PDB entry 7KXK | electron microscopy, 5.00 A resolution (low resolution: residue-level contacts below are approximate; hydrogen-bond / salt-bridge calls are withheld) | chains C and J of the 9 polymer chains in the assembly

# Chain C
Name: Spike glycoprotein
Organism: Severe acute respiratory syndrome coronavirus 2
Reference sequence: P0DTC2 (SPIKE_SARS2); residue numbers follow UniProt; this construct covers 1-1211
Amino-acid sequence (1274 residues; row label = number of the first residue in the row):
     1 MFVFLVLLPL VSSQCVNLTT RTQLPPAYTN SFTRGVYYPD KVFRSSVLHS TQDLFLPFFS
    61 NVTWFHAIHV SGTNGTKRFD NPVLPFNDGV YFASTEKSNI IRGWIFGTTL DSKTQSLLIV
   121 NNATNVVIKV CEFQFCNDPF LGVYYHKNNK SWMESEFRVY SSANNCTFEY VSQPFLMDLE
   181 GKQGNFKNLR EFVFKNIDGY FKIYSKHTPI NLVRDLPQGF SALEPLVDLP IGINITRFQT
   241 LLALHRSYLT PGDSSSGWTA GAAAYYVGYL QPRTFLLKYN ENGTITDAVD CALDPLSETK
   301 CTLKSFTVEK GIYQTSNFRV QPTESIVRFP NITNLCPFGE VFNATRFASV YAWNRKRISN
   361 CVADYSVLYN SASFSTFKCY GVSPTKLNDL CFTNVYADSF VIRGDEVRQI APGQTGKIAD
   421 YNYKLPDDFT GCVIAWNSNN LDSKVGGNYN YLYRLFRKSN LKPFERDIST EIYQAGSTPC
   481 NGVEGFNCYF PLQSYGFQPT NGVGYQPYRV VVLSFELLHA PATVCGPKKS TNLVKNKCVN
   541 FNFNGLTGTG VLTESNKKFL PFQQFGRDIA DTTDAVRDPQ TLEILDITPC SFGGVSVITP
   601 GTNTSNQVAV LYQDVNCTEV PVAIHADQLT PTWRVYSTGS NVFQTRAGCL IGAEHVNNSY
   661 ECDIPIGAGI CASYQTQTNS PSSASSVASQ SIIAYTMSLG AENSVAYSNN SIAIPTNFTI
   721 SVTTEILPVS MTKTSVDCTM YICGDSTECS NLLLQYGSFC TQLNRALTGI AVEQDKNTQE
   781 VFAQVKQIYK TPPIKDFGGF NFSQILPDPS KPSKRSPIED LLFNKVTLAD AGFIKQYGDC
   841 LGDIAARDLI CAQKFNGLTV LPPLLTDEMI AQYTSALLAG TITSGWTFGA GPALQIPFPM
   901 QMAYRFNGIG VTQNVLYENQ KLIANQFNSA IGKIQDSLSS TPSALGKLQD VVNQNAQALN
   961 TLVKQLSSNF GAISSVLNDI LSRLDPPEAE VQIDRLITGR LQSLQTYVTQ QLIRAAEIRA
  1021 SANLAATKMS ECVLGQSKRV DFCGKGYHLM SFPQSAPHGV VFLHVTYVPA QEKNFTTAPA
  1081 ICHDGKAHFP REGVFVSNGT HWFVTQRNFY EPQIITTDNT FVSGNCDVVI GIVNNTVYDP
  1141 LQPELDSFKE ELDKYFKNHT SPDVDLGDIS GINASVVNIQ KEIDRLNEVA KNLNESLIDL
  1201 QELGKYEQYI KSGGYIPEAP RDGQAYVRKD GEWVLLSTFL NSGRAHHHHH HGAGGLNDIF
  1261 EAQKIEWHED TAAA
Unresolved in the structure: 1-13, 69-77, 144-151, 178-186, 246-262, 621-639, 677-688, 828-853, 1138-1274
Sequence notes: conflict S682 (Arg in P0DTC2), S683 (Arg in P0DTC2), S685 (Arg in P0DTC2), P817 (Phe in P0DTC2), P892 (Ala in P0DTC2), P899 (Ala in P0DTC2), P942 (Ala in P0DTC2), P986 (Lys in P0DTC2), P987 (Val in P0DTC2); expression tag (1212-1274)
UniProt features mapped onto this chain:
  - region: N280 to C301 (Putative superantigen), R403 to D405 (Integrin-binding motif), N448 to F456 (Immunodominant HLA epitope recognized by the CD8+), P681, A684 (Putative superantigen), S816 to Y837 (Fusion peptide 1), K835 to F855 (Fusion peptide 2), D1163 to E1202 (Heptad repeat 2)
  - site: R815, S816 (Cleavage)
  - glycosylation: N17 (N-linked (GlcNAc...) (complex) asparagine), N61 (N-linked (GlcNAc...) (hybrid) asparagine), N74 (N-linked (GlcNAc...) (complex) asparagine), N122 (N-linked (GlcNAc...) (hybrid) asparagine), N149 (N-linked (GlcNAc...) (complex) asparagine), N165 (N-linked (GlcNAc...) (complex) asparagine), N234 (N-linked (GlcNAc...) (high mannose) asparagine), N282 (N-linked (GlcNAc...) (complex) asparagine), T323 (O-linked (GalNAc) threonine), S325 (O-linked (HexNAc...) serine), N331 (N-linked (GlcNAc...) (complex) asparagine), N343 (N-linked (GlcNAc...) (complex) asparagine), N603 (N-linked (GlcNAc...) (hybrid) asparagine), N616 (N-linked (GlcNAc...) (complex) asparagine), N657 (N-linked (GlcNAc...) (complex) asparagine), T676 (O-linked (GlcNAc...) threonine), T678 (O-linked (GlcNAc...) threonine), N709 (N-linked (GlcNAc...) (high mannose) asparagine), N717 (N-linked (GlcNAc...) (hybrid) asparagine), N801 (N-linked (GlcNAc...) (hybrid) asparagine) and 6 more in UniProt
  - natural variant: L5 (L5F: In strain: Iota/B.1.526), S13 (S13I: In strain: Epsilon/B.1.427/B.1.429), L18 (L18F: In strain: Beta/B.1.351, Gamma/P.1 and 1 more), T19 (T19I: In strain: Omicron/BQ.1.1, Omicron/XBB.1.5 and 1 more; T19R: In strain: Delta/B.1.617.2, Omicron/BA.2 and 4 more), T20 (T20N: In strain: Gamma/P.1), L24 to A27 (sequence variant, change not given here; In strain: Omicron/BA.2, Omicron/BA.2.12.1 and 6 more), P26 (P26S: In strain: Gamma/P.1), Q52 (Q52H: In strain: Omicron/EG.5.1), A67 (A67V: In strain: Eta/B.1.525, Omicron/BA.1), H69 to V70 (deletion: In strain: Alpha/B.1.1.7, Eta/B.1.525 and 5 more), G75 (G75V: In strain: Lambda/C.37), T76 (T76I: In strain: Lambda/C.37), 82 further natural variant entries in UniProt
  - mutagenesis: H69 to V70 (Increased incorporation of cleaved spike into virions), N121 (N121Q: Partial loss of biliverdin affinity), R190 (R190K: Partial loss of biliverdin affinity), N234 (N234Q: Increased resistance to neutralizing antibodies), N331 (N331Q: Reduced viral infectivity), N343 (N343Q: Reduced viral infectivity), L452 (L452R: Increased resistance to neutralizing antibodies. Decreases HLA binding to NF9 epitope. Increased binding affinity to human ACE2), Y453 (Y453F: Decreased HLA binding to NF9 epitope. Increased binding affinity to human ACE2), A475 (A475V: Increased resistance to neutralizing antibodies), V483 (V483A: Increased resistance to neutralizing antibodies), E484 (E484D: Increased replication in human TMEM106B overexpressing cells), F490 (F490L: Increased resistance to neutralizing antibodies and human covalescent sera neutralization), 12 further mutagenesis entries in UniProt
Disulfide bonds: C15-C136, C131-C166, C291-C301, C336-C361, C379-C432, C391-C525, C480-C488, C538-C590, C617-C649, C662-C671, C738-C760, C743-C749, C1032-C1043, C1082-C1126
Covalently attached groups: N-acetylglucosamine (NAG) linked to N122, N234, N282, N331, N343, N616, N709, N717, N801, N1098

# Chain J
Name: Fab 15033-7 heavy chain
Organism: Homo sapiens
Notes: antibody fragment or engineered binder
Amino-acid sequence (225 residues; each row starts with the number of its first residue; note: 8 numbers in that range are skipped by the numbering (no residue carries them; nothing is unmodelled there)):
     1 EVQLVESGG
    11 GLVQPGGSLR LSCAASGFDL
    35 GGYSMHWVRQ APGKGLEWVA GIYAS
    62 GGATAYADSV K
    74 GRFTISADTS KNTAYLQMNS LRAEDTAVYY CARSYYYGGF GMDYWGQGTL VTVSSASTKG
   134 PSVFPLAPSS KSTSGGTAAL GCLVKDYFPE PVTVSWNSGA LTSGVHTFPA VLQSSGLYSL
   194 SSVVTVPSSS LGTQTYICNV NHKPSNTKVD KKVEPKSCDK
Unresolved in the structure: 232-233
Disulfide bonds: C23-C104, C155-C211

# How chain C and chain J interact
Pairs across the interface - 10 pairs, chain C then chain J:
  L455(C) - F113(J)
  E484(C) - Y109(J)
  G485(C) - Y109(J)
  G485(C) - Y110(J)
  F486(C) - A66(J)
  F486(C) - Y110(J)
  C488(C) - Y109(J)
  Y489(C) - Y109(J)
  Y489(C) - G111(J)
  Y489(C) - G112(J)
Interface residues without a listed pair, chain C (9 interface residues in all): Y453, F490, Q493
Interface residues without a listed pair, chain J (7 interface residues in all): T65

# Overview
9 residues of chain C and 7 residues of chain J are in contact. From UniProt: 24 mutagenesis sites on chain C.
Chain C is Spike glycoprotein (Severe acute respiratory syndrome coronavirus 2) and chain J is Fab 15033-7
heavy chain (Homo sapiens); the structure, SARS-CoV-2 spike protein in complex with Fab 15033-7,
2-"up"-1-"down" conformation, was determined by electron microscopy (same publication as 7KLG, 7KLH, 7KMK,
7KML and 7KXJ).
